2RCB - chain A; structure by X-ray diffraction, 1.62 A resolution.

Chain A:
Name: Glutamate [NMDA] receptor subunit 3B
Source organism: Rattus norvegicus
Reference sequence: Q8VHN2 (NMD3B_RAT); the construct has insertions or renumbered stretches relative to UniProt, so the offset changes along the chain: 3-150 = UniProt 413-560; 153-292 = UniProt 676-815
Amino-acid sequence (292 residues; numbered 1 to 292; the number before each row is that of its first residue):
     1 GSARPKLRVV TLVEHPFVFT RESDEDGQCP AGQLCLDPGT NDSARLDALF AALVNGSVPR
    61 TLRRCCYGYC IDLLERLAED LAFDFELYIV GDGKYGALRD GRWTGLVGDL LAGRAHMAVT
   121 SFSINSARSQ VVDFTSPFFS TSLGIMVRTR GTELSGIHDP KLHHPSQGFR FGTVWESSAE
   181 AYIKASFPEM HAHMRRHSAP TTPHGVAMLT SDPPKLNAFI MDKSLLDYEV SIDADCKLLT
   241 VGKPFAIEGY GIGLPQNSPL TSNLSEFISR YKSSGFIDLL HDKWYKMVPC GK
Disordered / not traced: 1-3, 286-292
Construct notes: expression tag (1-2)
Disulfide bonds: Cys29-Cys65, Cys35-Cys66
Residues lining bound ligands: D-serine (DSN): Tyr95, Ser121, Phe122, Ser123, Arg128, Ser177, Ser178, Ala179, Met221, Asp222, Tyr250

Overview:
Bound to chain A: D-serine.
Chain A is Glutamate [NMDA] receptor subunit 3B (Rattus norvegicus); the structure, Crystal structure of the
NR3B ligand binding core complex with D-serine at 1.62 Angstrom resolution, was determined by X-ray
diffraction (same publication as 2RC7, 2RC8, 2RC9 and 2RCA).
